Entry 7LTE (X-ray diffraction, 2.00 A resolution); this record covers chains B and C of the 4 polymer chains in the assembly.

# Chain B
Name: LigA domain-containing protein
Organism: Shewanella oneidensis
Reference sequence: Q8EGW2 (Q8EGW2_SHEON); residue numbers follow UniProt; this construct covers 1-71
Chain sequence (71 residues; each row starts with the number of its first residue):
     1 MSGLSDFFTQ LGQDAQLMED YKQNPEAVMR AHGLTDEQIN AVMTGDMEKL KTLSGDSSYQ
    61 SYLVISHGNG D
Disordered / not traced: 1-2
Modified residues: Leu63 (N-methylleucine; MLE); Ile65 (N-methyl-isoleucine; IML)
Residues lining bound ligands: S-adenosylhomocysteine (SAH): Leu63, Ile65, Ser66
What the authors report for this chain:
  - post-translational modification sites: Leu63

# Chain C
Name: TP-methylase family protein
Organism: Shewanella oneidensis
Reference sequence: Q8EGW3 (Q8EGW3_SHEON); residues 1-263 here = UniProt positions 1-263
Chain sequence (263 residues; row label = number of the first residue in the row):
     1 MGSLVCVGTG LQLAGQISVL SRSYIEHADI VFSLLPDGFS QRWLTKLNPN VINLQQFYAQ
    61 NGEVKNRRDT YEQMVNAILD AVRAGKKTVC ALYGHPGVFA CVSHMAITRA KAEGFSAKME
   121 PGISAEACLW ADLGIDPGNS GHQSFEASQF MFFNHVPDPT THLLLWQIAI AGEHTLTQFH
   181 TSSDRLQILV EQLNQWYPLD HEVVIYEAAN LPIQAPRIER LPLANLPQAH LMPISTLLIP
   241 PAKKLEYNYA ILAKLGIGPE DLG
Disordered / not traced: 1
Residues lining bound ligands: S-adenosylhomocysteine (SAH): Leu11, Tyr93, Gly94, His95, Val98, Phe99, Ala100, Ser124, Ala125, Trp166, Gln167, Tyr206, Glu207, Ala208, Asn210, Pro233, Ile234, Ser235, Thr236
What the authors report for this chain:
  - binding site for S-adenosylhomocysteine: Tyr93
  - catalytic residues: Tyr58, Arg67, Tyr71
  - mutagenesis - Y58F (10-fold), R67K (100-fold), Y71F (100-fold), Y93F: decreased catalytic activity
  - mutagenesis - Y93F (3.8-fold): decreased binding to SAM
  - mutagenesis - Y58F/Y71F, R67A: abolished catalytic activity

# How chain B and chain C interact
Pairs across the interface - 16 pairs, chain B then chain C:
  Gly12(B) - Leu20(C)
  Gln13(B) - Val19(C)
  Gln13(B) - Leu20(C)
  Gln13(B) - Ser23(C)
  Asp14(B) - Ser23(C)
  Ala15(B) - Leu20(C)
  Ala15(B) - Ser23(C)  hydrogen bond (backbone-side chain)
  Ala15(B) - Tyr24(C)
  Gln16(B) - His27(C)
  Gln16(B) - Lys87(C)
  Met18(B) - Tyr24(C)
  Glu19(B) - Tyr24(C)  hydrogen bond
  Lys22(B) - Lys118(C)
  Asn69(B) - Leu262(C)
  Asn69(B) - Gly263(C)  hydrogen bond (side chain-backbone)
  Asp71(B) - Asn139(C)  hydrogen bond

# Overview
Chain B and chain C each contribute 10 residues to their interface; the contacts include 4 hydrogen bonds.
Among the polar pairs are Ala15(B)-Ser23(C), Glu19(B)-Tyr24(C) and Asn69(B)-Gly263(C). From the paper:
catalytic residues Tyr58(C), Arg67(C) and Tyr71(C); Y58F, R67K and Y71F of chain C, among others, reduce
catalytic activity; 6 substitutions were tested in all.
Chain B is LigA domain-containing protein and chain C is TP-methylase family protein, both from Shewanella
oneidensis; the structure, Structure of the alpha-N-methyltransferase (SonM) and RiPP precursor (SonA)
heteromeric complex (with SAH), was determined by X-ray diffraction, deposited together with 7LTC, 7LTF, 7LTH,
7LTR and 7LTS.
